PDB entry 4DSR | X-ray diffraction, 2.91 A resolution | chains A and B

# Chain A (and B)
Molecule: Peroxiredoxin type-2
Source organism: Saccharomyces cerevisiae
Notes: EC 1.11.1.15; chain B of this document is another copy of the same molecule, construct and numbering; everything in this record applies to it too
Reference sequence: P38013 (AHP1_YEAST); residues 1-176 here = UniProt positions 1-176
Sequence (184 residues; numbered -7 to 176; the number before each row is that of its first residue; numbers below 1 keep their minus sign (Met-7 is residue -7)):
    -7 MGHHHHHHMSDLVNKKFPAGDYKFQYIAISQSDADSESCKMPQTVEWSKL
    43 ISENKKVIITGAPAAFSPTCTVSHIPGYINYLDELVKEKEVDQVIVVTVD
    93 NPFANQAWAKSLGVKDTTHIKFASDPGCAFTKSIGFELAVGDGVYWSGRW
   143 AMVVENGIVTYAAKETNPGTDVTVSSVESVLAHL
Unresolved in the structure: -7 to 2
Differences from the reference sequence: expression tag (-7 to 0)
Swiss-Prot annotation at these positions:
  - active site: Cys62 (Cysteine sulfenic acid (-SOH) intermediate)
  - modified residue: Ser2 (N-acetylserine), Ser28 (Phosphoserine), Ser59 (Phosphoserine), Cys62 (Cysteine persulfide), Ser116 (Phosphoserine), Cys120 (Cysteine persulfide)
  - cross-link (Glycyl lysine isopeptide (Lys-Gly)): Lys32 (interchain with G-Cter in URM1), Lys48 (interchain with G-Cter in ubiquitin), Lys79 (interchain with G-Cter in URM1), Lys81 (interchain with G-Cter in ubiquitin), Lys107 (interchain with G-Cter in URM1), Lys113 (interchain with G-Cter in ubiquitin), Lys124 (interchain with G-Cter in URM1), Lys156 (interchain with G-Cter in SUMO)
  - mutagenesis: Cys31 (C31S: Abolishes catalytic activity, but does not impact URM1 conjugation), Lys32 (K32R: Prevents urmylation of AHP1), Cys62 (C62S: Abolishes catalytic activity, and completely abolishes URM1 conjugation), Cys120 (C120S: No effect on tert-butyl hydroperoxide consumption)
From the paper describing this entry:
  - conformationally variable residues (loop rearrangement): Gln23 to Lys32, Ser59 to His66
  - catalytic residues: Cys31, Cys62
  - mutagenesis - C31S: abolished catalytic activity on t-BOOH
  - mutagenesis - K32A, K32E, C120S: unchanged catalytic activity on t-BOOH
  - mutagenesis - K32A, K32E (3-fold): decreased catalytic activity
  - post-translational modification sites: Lys32 (citing earlier work)
  - mutagenesis - K32R: unchanged catalytic activity

# How chain A and chain B interact
Residue-residue contacts (28):
  Met33(A) - Pro60(B)  hydrophobic
  Ala56(A) - Asn93(B)
  Ala57(A) - Asn93(B)  hydrogen bond (backbone-side chain)
  Ala57(A) - Phe95(B)
  Ala57(A) - Ala96(B)
  Phe58(A) - Phe58(B)  hydrophobic
  Phe58(A) - Phe95(B)
  Phe58(A) - Ala96(B)  hydrophobic
  Phe58(A) - Ala99(B)  hydrophobic
  Ser59(A) - Phe95(B)
  Pro60(A) - Phe95(B)
  Asp92(A) - Asn93(B)  hydrogen bond
  Asn93(A) - Ala56(B)
  Asn93(A) - Ala57(B)  hydrogen bond (side chain-backbone)
  Asn93(A) - Asp92(B)  hydrogen bond
  Asn93(A) - Trp138(B)
  Phe95(A) - Ala57(B)
  Phe95(A) - Phe58(B)
  Phe95(A) - Ser59(B)
  Phe95(A) - Pro60(B)
  Ala96(A) - Ala57(B)
  Ala96(A) - Phe58(B)  hydrophobic
  Ala99(A) - Phe58(B)  hydrophobic
  Pro118(A) - Val136(B)
  Gly119(A) - Val136(B)
  Val136(A) - Pro118(B)
  Val136(A) - Gly119(B)
  Trp138(A) - Asn93(B)
Other interface residues (no listed pair), chain A (16 interface residues in all): Pro94
Other interface residues (no listed pair), chain B (15 interface residues in all): Pro94

# Summary
16 residues of chain A face 15 of chain B across their interface, with 4 hydrogen bonds. Polar pairs include
Ala57(A)-Asn93(B) and Asp92(A)-Asn93(B). The paper reports catalytic residues Cys31(A) and Cys62(A); K32A and
K32E of chain A reduce catalytic activity; 5 substitutions were tested in all.
Chain A and chain B are both Peroxiredoxin type-2 (Saccharomyces cerevisiae); the structure, Crystal structure
of peroxiredoxin Ahp1 from Saccharomyces cerevisiae in reduced form, was determined by X-ray diffraction (same
publication as 4DSQ and 4DSS).
